Entry 8XCN (electron microscopy, 3.02 A resolution); this record covers chains A and B of the 3 polymer chains in the assembly.

Chain A:
Molecule: Fructose dehydrogenase large subunit
From: Gluconobacter japonicus
Notes: engineered mutation(s): N1190A
Reference sequence: M1VMF7 (FDHL_GLUJA); numbering as in UniProt (aligned over 1-544)
Chain sequence (544 residues; row label = number of the first residue in the row):
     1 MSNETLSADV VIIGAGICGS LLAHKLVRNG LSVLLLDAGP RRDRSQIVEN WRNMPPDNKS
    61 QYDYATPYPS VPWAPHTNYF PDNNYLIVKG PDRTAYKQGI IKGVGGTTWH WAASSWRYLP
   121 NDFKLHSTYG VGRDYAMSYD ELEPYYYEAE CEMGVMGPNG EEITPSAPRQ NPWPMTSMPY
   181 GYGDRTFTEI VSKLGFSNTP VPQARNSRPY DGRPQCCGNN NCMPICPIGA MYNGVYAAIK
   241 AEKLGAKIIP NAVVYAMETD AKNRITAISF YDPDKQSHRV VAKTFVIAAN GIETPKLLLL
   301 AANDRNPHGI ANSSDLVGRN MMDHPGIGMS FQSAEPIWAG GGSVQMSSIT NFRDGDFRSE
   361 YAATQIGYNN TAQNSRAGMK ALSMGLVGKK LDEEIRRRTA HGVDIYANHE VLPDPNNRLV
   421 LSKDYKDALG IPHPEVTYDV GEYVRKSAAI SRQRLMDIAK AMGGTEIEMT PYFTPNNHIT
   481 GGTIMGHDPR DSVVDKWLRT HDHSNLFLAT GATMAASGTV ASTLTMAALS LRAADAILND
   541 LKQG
Unresolved in the structure: 1-2, 543-544
Construct notes: variant Ala521 (Asn in M1VMF7)
Bound ions: 3Fe-4S cluster Fe: Cys216, Cys222, Cys226
Small-molecule neighbours:
  - 3Fe-4S cluster (F3S): Arg205, Cys216, Cys217, Gly218, Asn219, Asn220, Asn221, Cys222, Cys226, Ala230, Met231, Gly342, Ser343
  - FAD (flavin-adenine dinucleotide): Gly14, Ala15, Gly16, Ile17, Cys18, Leu36, Asp37, Ala38, Gly39, Tyr64, Gly99, Ile101, Lys102, Gly103, Gly105, Gly106, Thr107, Thr108, His110, Trp111, Ala112, Ser114, Ala252, Val253, Val254, Ala288, Ala289, Asn290, Glu293, Lys296, Leu297, Gln345, Asn477, His478, Ile479, Ala521, Ser522, Thr523
  - heme c (HEC): Pro214, Cys217, Ile228
Swiss-Prot annotation at these positions:
  - active site: His478 (Proton acceptor)

Chain B:
Molecule: Fructose dehydrogenase small subunit
From: Gluconobacter japonicus
Notes: engineered mutation(s): N1190A
Reference sequence: M1VB40 (FDHS_GLUJA); residue numbers follow UniProt; this construct covers 1-183
Chain sequence (183 residues; each row starts with the number of its first residue):
     1 MEKIADSGPV QIFLSRRKLL AFSGASLTVA AIGAPSKGST QDVVASNRDS ISDFMQLSAF
    61 ATGHKNLDLN IGSALLLAFE AQKHDFSTQI KALREHITKN NYQDVEALDA AMKDDPLHPT
   121 LIQIIRAWYS GVIEDETNAK VYAFEKALMY QPSRDVVVIP TYAHNGPNYW VSEPASVDVM
   181 PAF
Unresolved in the structure: 1-47

Chain A / chain B interface:
Residue-residue contacts (81; chain A residue first):
  Val48(A) - Thr161(B)
  Trp51(A) - Pro160(B)  hydrophobic
  Arg52(A) - Phe144(B)
  Arg52(A) - Thr161(B)
  Arg52(A) - Tyr162(B)  hydrogen bond
  Asn53(A) - Val141(B)  hydrogen bond (side chain-backbone)
  Met54(A) - Val141(B)
  Pro55(A) - Val132(B)  hydrophobic
  Pro55(A) - Thr137(B)
  Pro55(A) - Ala139(B)
  Pro55(A) - Val141(B)
  Pro56(A) - Ser130(B)
  Pro56(A) - Val132(B)
  Pro56(A) - Met149(B)  hydrophobic
  Asn58(A) - Thr137(B)
  Lys59(A) - Tyr150(B)
  Pro81(A) - Thr137(B)
  Met178(A) - Trp170(B)  hydrophobic
  Pro179(A) - Asn168(B)
  Pro179(A) - Trp170(B)  hydrogen bond (backbone-side chain)
  Pro179(A) - Val171(B)  hydrophobic
  Tyr180(A) - Trp170(B)
  Gly181(A) - Trp170(B)
  Tyr182(A) - Pro174(B)  hydrophobic
  Arg185(A) - Trp170(B)  hydrogen bond (side chain-backbone)
  Arg185(A) - Ser172(B)
  Gln215(A) - Pro167(B)
  Cys216(A) - Pro167(B)
  Cys217(A) - Ala163(B)  hydrophobic
  Cys217(A) - Tyr169(B)  hydrogen bond (backbone-side chain)
  Cys217(A) - Trp170(B)
  Gly218(A) - Val158(B)
  Gly218(A) - Tyr169(B)  hydrogen bond (backbone-side chain)
  Gly218(A) - Trp170(B)
  Asn219(A) - Pro160(B)
  Asn219(A) - Tyr162(B)
  Asn219(A) - Ala163(B)  hydrogen bond (side chain-backbone)
  Asn221(A) - Pro160(B)
  Asn221(A) - Thr161(B)
  Pro227(A) - Thr161(B)
  Pro336(A) - Val177(B)  hydrophobic
  Trp338(A) - Val156(B)  hydrophobic
  Trp338(A) - Val157(B)  hydrophobic
  Trp338(A) - Pro174(B)
  Trp338(A) - Ala175(B)  hydrogen bond (side chain-backbone)
  Ala339(A) - Val157(B)
  Gly340(A) - Val158(B)
  Gly342(A) - Trp170(B)
  Asn374(A) - Tyr150(B)
  Asn374(A) - Val157(B)
  Asn374(A) - Val158(B)
  Asn374(A) - Pro160(B)
  Ser375(A) - Tyr150(B)
  Met379(A) - Ser130(B)
  Leu382(A) - Arg126(B)  hydrogen bond (backbone-side chain)
  Leu382(A) - Ser130(B)
  Gly385(A) - Ile122(B)
  Val387(A) - Val105(B)  hydrophobic
  Val387(A) - Glu106(B)
  Val387(A) - Asp109(B)
  Val387(A) - Ile125(B)  hydrophobic
  Gly388(A) - Val105(B)
  Gly388(A) - Glu106(B)
  Lys389(A) - Glu106(B)  hydrogen bond (backbone-side chain)
  Lys390(A) - Glu106(B)
  Leu391(A) - Tyr129(B)
  Asp392(A) - His64(B)  salt bridge
  Asp392(A) - Tyr129(B)  hydrogen bond
  Asp392(A) - Pro152(B)
  Asp392(A) - Met180(B)
  Ile395(A) - Tyr129(B)  hydrophobic
  Ile395(A) - Met149(B)
  Arg396(A) - Pro152(B)  hydrogen bond (side chain-backbone)
  Arg396(A) - Ser176(B)  hydrogen bond (side chain-backbone)
  Arg396(A) - Val177(B)  hydrogen bond (side chain-backbone)
  Arg396(A) - Val179(B)  hydrogen bond (side chain-backbone)
  Arg396(A) - Met180(B)
  Arg396(A) - Pro181(B)
  Thr399(A) - Ser153(B)
  Thr399(A) - Val157(B)
  Ala400(A) - Val177(B)  hydrophobic
Interface residues without a listed pair, chain A (52 interface residues in all): Asp57, Asn220, Gly341, Met346, Gly378, Ser383, Glu393, Arg397, His401
Interface residues without a listed pair, chain B (44 interface residues in all): Ala61, Gly63, Glu136, Gly166, Asp178, Phe183

Overview:
52 residues of chain A face 44 of chain B across their interface, with 15 hydrogen bonds and 1 salt bridge.
Among the polar pairs are Asp392(A)-His64(B), Arg52(A)-Tyr162(B) and Asn53(A)-Val141(B). Ligands of chain A:
flavin-adenine dinucleotide, 3Fe-4S cluster and heme c.
Here chain A is Fructose dehydrogenase large subunit and chain B is Fructose dehydrogenase small subunit, both
from Gluconobacter japonicus. Entry 8XCN (Cryo-EM Structure of Membrane-bound Fructose Dehydrogenase from
Gluconobacter japonicus variant-N1190A) was determined by electron microscopy, deposited together with 8K6J,
8K6K and 8XCM.
